9GOQ - chains F and f of the 18 polymer chains in the assembly; structure by electron microscopy, 3.50 A resolution.

# Chain F
Protein: Adapter protein MecA
UniProt: A0A0D3Q6A0 (A0A0D3Q6A0_STAAU); residue numbers follow UniProt; this construct covers 1-239
Chain sequence (239 residues; each row starts with the number of its first residue):
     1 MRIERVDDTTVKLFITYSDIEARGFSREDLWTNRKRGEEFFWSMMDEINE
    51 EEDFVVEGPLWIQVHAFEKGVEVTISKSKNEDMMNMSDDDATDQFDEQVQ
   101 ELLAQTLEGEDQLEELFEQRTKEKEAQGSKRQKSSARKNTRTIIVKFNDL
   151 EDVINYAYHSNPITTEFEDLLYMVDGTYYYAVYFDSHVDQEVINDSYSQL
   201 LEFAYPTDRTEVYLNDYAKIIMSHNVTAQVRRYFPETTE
Disordered / not traced: 1-139, 238-239

# Chain f
Protein: ATP-dependent Clp protease ATP-binding subunit ClpC
Source organism: Staphylococcus aureus
UniProt: W8U1E4 (W8U1E4_STAAU); residue numbers follow UniProt; this construct covers 1-818
Chain sequence (818 residues; each row starts with the number of its first residue):
     1 MLFGRLTERAQRVLAHAQEEAIRLNHSNIGTEHLLLGLMKEPEGIAAKVL
    51 ESFNITEDKVIEEVEKLIGHGQDHVGTLHYTPRAKKVIELSMDEARKLHH
   101 NFVGTEHILLGLIRENEGVAARVFANLDLNITKARAQVVKALGNPEMSNK
   151 NAQASKSNNTPTLDSLARDLTVIAKDGTLDPVIGRDKEITRVIEVLSRRT
   201 KNNPVLIGEPGVGKTAIAEGLAQAIVNNEVPETLKDKRVMSLDMGTVVAG
   251 TKYRGEFEERLKKVMEEIQQAGNVILFIDELHTLVGAGGAEGAIDASNIL
   301 KPALARGELQCIGATTLDEYRKNIEKDAALERRFQPVQVDEPSVVDTVAI
   351 LKGLRDRYEAHHRINISDEAIEAAVKLSNRYVSDRFLPDKAIDLIDEASS
   401 KVRLKSHTTPNNLKEIEQEIEKVKNEKDAAVHAQEFENAANLRDKQTKLE
   451 KQYEEAKNEWKNAQNGMSTSLSEEDIAEVIAGWTGIPLTKINETESEKLL
   501 SLEDTLHERVIGQKDAVNSISKAVRRARAGLKDPKRPIGSFIFLGPTGVG
   551 KTELARALAESMFGDDDAMIRVDMSEFMEKHAVSRLVGAPPGYVGHDDGG
   601 QLTEKVRRKPYSVILFDEIEKAHPDVFNILLQVLDDGHLTDTKGRTVDFR
   651 NTIIIMTSNVGAQELQDQRFAGFGGSSDGQDYETIRKTMLKELKNSFRPE
   701 FLNRVDDIIVFHKLTKEELKEIVTMMVNKLTNRLSEQNINIIVTDKAKDK
   751 IAEEGYDPEYGARPLIRAIQKTIEDNLSELILDGNQIEGKKVTVDHDGKE
   801 FKYDIAEQTSETKTPSQA
Disordered / not traced: 1-8, 69-74, 148-818

# How chain F and chain f interact
Pairs across the interface - 16 pairs, chain F then chain f:
  P206(F) with E146(f)
  T207(F) with P145(f); E146(f)
  D208(F) with N144(f); P145(f)
  R209(F) with P145(f)
  T210(F) with K140(f); A141(f), hydrogen bond (side chain-backbone)
  V212(F) with K48(f); A141(f), hydrophobic
  Y213(F) with L142(f), hydrophobic
  D216(F) with E43(f); G44(f); I45(f), hydrogen bond (side chain-backbone)
  Y217(F) with I45(f), hydrophobic; E106(f), hydrogen bond
Other interface residues (no listed pair), chain f (14 interface residues in all): G104, T105, G143

# In short
The interface between chain F and chain f involves 9 residues on one side and 14 on the other, with 3 hydrogen
bonds. Polar pairs include T210(F)-A141(f), D216(F)-I45(f) and Y217(F)-E106(f).
Chain F is Adapter protein MecA and chain f is ATP-dependent Clp protease ATP-binding subunit ClpC
(Staphylococcus aureus); the structure, Structure of the S.aureus MecA protein, in complex with ClpC, was
determined by electron microscopy.
